Entry 9EGU (X-ray diffraction, 1.27 A resolution); this record covers chain A.

== Chain A ==
Molecule: Hdac6 protein
From: Danio rerio
Notes: fragment: catalytic domain 2
UniProtKB: A7YT55 (A7YT55_DANRE); residues 442-798 here correspond to UniProt positions 290-646 (UniProt number = residue number - 152)
Sequence (357 residues; each row starts with the number of its first residue):
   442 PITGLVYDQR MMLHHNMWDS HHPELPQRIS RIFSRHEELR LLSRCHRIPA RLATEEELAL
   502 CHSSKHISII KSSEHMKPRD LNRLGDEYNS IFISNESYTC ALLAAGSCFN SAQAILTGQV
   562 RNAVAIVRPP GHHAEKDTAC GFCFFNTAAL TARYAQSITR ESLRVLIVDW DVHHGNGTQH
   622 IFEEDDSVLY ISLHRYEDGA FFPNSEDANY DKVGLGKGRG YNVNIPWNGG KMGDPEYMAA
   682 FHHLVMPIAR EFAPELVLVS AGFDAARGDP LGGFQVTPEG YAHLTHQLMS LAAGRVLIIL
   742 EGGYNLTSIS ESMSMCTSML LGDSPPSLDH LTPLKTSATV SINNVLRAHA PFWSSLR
Bound ions: Zn2+: Asp612, His614, Asp705 (together with A1BH9); K+: Phe623, Asp626, Val629, Tyr662
Small-molecule neighbours: A1BH9 (N-hydroxy-4-({[(pyridin-3-yl)methyl](thiophene-3-sulfonyl)amino}methyl)benzamide): Pro464, Ser531, His573, His574, Gly582, Phe583, Asp612, His614, Phe642, Phe643, Asp705, Leu712, Gly743, Tyr745

== Overview ==
Ligands of chain A: compound A1BH9. Asp612, His614 and Asp705 coordinate Zn2+. Phe623, Asp626, Val629 and
Tyr662 form the K+ site.
Chain A is Hdac6 protein (Danio rerio); the structure, Crystal structure of Danio rerio histone deacetylase 6
catalytic domain 2 complexed with TO-599, was determined by X-ray diffraction (same publication as 9EFC, 9EFR,
9EFX and 9EGF).
